PDB entry 5CGP | X-ray diffraction, 1.96 A resolution | chain A

Chain A:
Molecule: CREB-binding protein
Source organism: Homo sapiens
Notes: EC 2.3.1.48
UniProt: Q92793 (CBP_HUMAN); residue numbers follow UniProt; this construct covers 1081-1197
Chain sequence (119 residues; row label = number of the first residue in the row):
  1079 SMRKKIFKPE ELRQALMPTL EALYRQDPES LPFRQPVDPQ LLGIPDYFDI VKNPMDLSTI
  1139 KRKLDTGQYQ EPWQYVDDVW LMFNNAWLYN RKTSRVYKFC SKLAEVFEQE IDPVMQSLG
Disordered / not traced: 1079-1082
Differences from the reference sequence: expression tag (1079-1080)
Ligand contacts: 53W (5-(3,5-dimethyl-1,2-oxazol-4-yl)-2-[2-(4-methoxyphenyl)ethyl]-1-[2-(morpholin-4-yl)ethyl]-1H-benzimidazole): P1106, L1109, P1110, F1111, Q1113, V1115, L1120, I1122, Y1125, A1164, Y1167, N1168, R1173, V1174, F1177
Curated features (UniProtKB/Swiss-Prot):
  - region: N1162 to K1180 (Interaction with ASF1A)
  - natural variant: Y1175 (Y1175C: In RSTS1)
  - mutagenesis: D1116 (D1116R: Impairs binding to acetylated histones), F1126 (F1126A: Impairs binding to acetylated histones), N1162 (N1162E/R: Abolishes interaction with ASF1A), W1165 (W1165A: Abolishes interaction with ASF1A), K1170 (K1170E: Impairs binding to acetylated histones), S1179 (S1179I: Impairs interaction with ASF1A), K1180 (K1180E: Abolishes interaction with ASF1A), E1183 (E1183R: Abolishes interaction with ASF1A)

Summary:
Bound to chain A: compound 53W. UniProt lists 8 mutagenesis sites.
Chain A is CREB-binding protein (Homo sapiens); the structure, Selective pharmacological inhibition of the
CREB binding protein bromodomain regulates inflammatory cytokines in macrophages and RGS4 ..., was determined
by X-ray diffraction, deposited together with 5CFW.
